PDB entry 8G10 | X-ray diffraction, 2.47 A resolution | chains A and J of the 6 polymer chains in the assembly

# Chain A
Name: Cyclic GMP-AMP synthase
From: Mus musculus
Notes: EC 2.7.7.86; fragment: catalytic domain, residues 147-507
UniProtKB: Q8C6L5 (CGAS_MOUSE); residues 147-507 here = UniProt positions 147-507
Chain sequence (364 residues; each row starts with the number of its first residue):
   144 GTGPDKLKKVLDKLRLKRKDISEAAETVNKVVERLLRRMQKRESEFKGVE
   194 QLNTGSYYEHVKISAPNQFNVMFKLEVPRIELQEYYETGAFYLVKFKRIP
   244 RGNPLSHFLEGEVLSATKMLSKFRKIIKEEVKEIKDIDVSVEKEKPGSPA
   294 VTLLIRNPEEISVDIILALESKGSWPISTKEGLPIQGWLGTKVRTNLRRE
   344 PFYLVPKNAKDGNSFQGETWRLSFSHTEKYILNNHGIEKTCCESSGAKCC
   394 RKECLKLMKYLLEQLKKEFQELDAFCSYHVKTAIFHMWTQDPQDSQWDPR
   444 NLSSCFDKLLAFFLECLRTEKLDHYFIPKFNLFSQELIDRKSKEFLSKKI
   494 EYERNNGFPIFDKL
Unresolved in the structure: 144, 240-244, 351-357
Differences from the reference sequence: expression tag (144-146); engineered mutation Gln211 (Glu in Q8C6L5), Asn213 (Asp in Q8C6L5)
UniProt features mapped onto this chain:
  - region: Lys372 to Lys395 (DNA-binding)
  - motif: Leu154 to Leu159 (Nuclear export signal), Asp281 to Ser291 (Nuclear localization signal)
  - binding site (GTP): Thr197, Asp307, Arg364 to Glu371
  - binding site (ATP): Ser199, Glu371, Lys402, Ser420 to Lys424
  - binding site (2',3'-cGAMP): Gly290, Asp307, Lys350, Arg364 to Ser366
  - binding site (Mg(2+)): Asp307
  - binding site (Zn(2+)): His378, Cys384, Cys385, Cys392
  - site: Arg241 (Arginine-anchor), Asp307, Ile308 (Cleavage)
  - modified residue: Lys156 (N6-lactoyllysine), Glu176 (PolyADP-ribosyl glutamic acid), Ser199 (Phosphoserine), Tyr201 (Phosphotyrosine), Glu272 (5-glutamyl polyglutamate), Ser291 (Phosphoserine), Glu302 (5-glutamyl glutamate), Lys372 (N6-acetyllysine), Lys382 (N6-acetyllysine), Lys402 (N6-acetyllysine), Ser420 (Phosphoserine), Lys491 (N6-methyllysine)
  - lipidation (S-palmitoyl cysteine): Cys392, Cys393, Cys459
  - cross-link (Glycyl lysine isopeptide (Lys-Gly)): Lys217 (interchain with G-Cter in SUMO), Lys271 (interchain with G-Cter in ubiquitin), Lys335 (interchain with G-Cter in SUMO), Lys372 (interchain with G-Cter in SUMO), Lys382 (interchain with G-Cter in SUMO), Lys399 (interchain with G-Cter in ubiquitin), Lys402 (interchain with G-Cter in ubiquitin), Lys409 (interchain with G-Cter in ubiquitin), Lys410 (interchain with G-Cter in ubiquitin), Lys464 (interchain with G-Cter in SUMO)
  - mutagenesis: Lys156 (K156Q: Mimics lactylation; knockin mice show higher mortality following HSV-1 infection), Asn172 (N172K: Induces alteration of the DNA-binding surface and leads to decreased synthesis of cyclic GMP-AMP (cGAMP); when associated with L-180), Glu176 (E176A: Abolished poly-ADP-ribosylation by PARP1, stimulating interferon production in knockin mice), Arg180 (R180L: Induces alteration of the DNA-binding surface and leads to decreased synthesis of cyclic GMP-AMP (cGAMP); when associated with K-182), Gly198 (G198A: Abolishes stimulation of interferon production; when associated with A-199), Ser199 (S199A: Abolishes stimulation of interferon production; when associated with A-199), Tyr201 (Y201E: Phosphomimetic mutant; reduced translocation to the nucleus following treatment with etoposide), Lys217 (K217R: Reduced sumoylation), Arg222 (R222E: Impaired tethering to chromatin, leading to constitutive activation in the absence of DNA), Lys238 (K238E: Does not affect interaction with nucleosomes), Lys240 (K240E: Impaired tethering to chromatin, leading to constitutive activation in the absence of DNA), Arg241 (R241E: Abolished tethering to chromatin, leading to strong constitutive activation in the absence of DNA), 28 further mutagenesis entries in UniProt
Ion coordination: Mg2+: Gln211, Asn213 (together with GTP); Zn2+: His378, Cys384, Cys385, Cys392
Ligand contacts:
  - GTP (guanosine-5'-triphosphate), molecule 1: Thr197, Gln211, Asn213, Met215, Lys288, Gly290, Ser291, Pro292, Ala293, Asp307, Ile309, Val348, Arg364, Ser366, Ser368
  - GTP, molecule 2: Gly198, Ser199, Glu202, Lys205, Gln211, Asn213, Arg364, Ser368, Glu371, Lys402, Ser420, Tyr421, Lys424, His467
From the paper describing this entry:
  - mutagenesis - E211Q/D213N/K382E: decreased binding to dsDNA
  - specificity-determining residues: His467 (proposed by the authors, not directly observed)
  - mutagenesis - R364A (33-fold), H467A: decreased catalytic activity on ATP/GTP
  - mutagenesis - H467A (2-fold): increased catalytic activity on GTP/GTP
  - specificity-determining residues: Ile309, Arg364
  - mutagenesis - R364A (10-fold): decreased catalytic activity on GTP/GTP
  - mutagenesis - R364A (4-fold): increased catalytic activity on ATP/ATP
  - mutagenesis - E211Q/D213N: abolished catalytic activity

# Chain J
Molecule: Palindromic DNA18
Sequence (18 nucleotides; each row starts with the number of its first residue):
     1 ATCTGTACATGTACAGAT

# Interface between chain A and chain J
Residue-residue contacts (5; chain A residue first):
  Arg222(A) with DA17(J), salt bridge to the phosphate
  Lys315(A) with DA15(J), sugar contact; DG16(J), phosphate contact
  Gly316(A) with DG16(J), hydrogen bond to the phosphate
  Arg342(A) with DA13(J), sugar contact
Other interface residues (no listed pair), chain J (5 interface residues in all): DC14

# Overview
Chain A and chain J form an interface of 4 and 5 residues respectively, with 1 hydrogen bond and 1 salt
bridge. Polar pairs include Gly316(A)-DG16(J) and Arg222(A)-DA17(J). From the paper: R364A and H467A of chain
A reduce catalytic activity on ATP/GTP; specificity determinants His467(A), Ile309(A) and Arg364(A); 4
substitutions were tested in all.
Chain A is Cyclic GMP-AMP synthase (Mus musculus) and chain J is Palindromic DNA18; the structure, Structure
of Ternary Complex of cGAS with dsDNA and Bound ITP and GTP, was determined by X-ray diffraction, deposited
together with 7UUX, 7UXW, 7UYQ, 7UYZ, 7UZR, 7V0W and 14 further entries.
